Entry 3BTK (X-ray diffraction, 1.85 A resolution); this record covers chains E and I.

Chain E:
Molecule: Protein (TRYPSIN)
From: Bos taurus
Notes: EC 3.4.21.4
UniProt: P00760 (TRY1_BOVIN); the construct lacks a stretch of the UniProt sequence and is renumbered around it, so the offset changes along the chain: 16-34 = UniProt 21-39; 37-67 = UniProt 40-70; 69-125 = UniProt 71-127; 127-130 = UniProt 128-131; 5 more segments
Sequence (223 residues; each row starts with the number of its first residue; note: 10 numbers in that range are skipped by the numbering (no residue carries them; nothing is unmodelled there)):
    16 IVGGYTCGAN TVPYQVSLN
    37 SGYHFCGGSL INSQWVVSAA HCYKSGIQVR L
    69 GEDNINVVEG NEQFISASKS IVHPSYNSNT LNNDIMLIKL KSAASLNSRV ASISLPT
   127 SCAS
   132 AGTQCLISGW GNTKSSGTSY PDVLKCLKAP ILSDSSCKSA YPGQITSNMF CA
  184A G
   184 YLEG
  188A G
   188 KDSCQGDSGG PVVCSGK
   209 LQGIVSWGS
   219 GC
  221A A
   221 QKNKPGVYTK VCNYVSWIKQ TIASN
Disulfide bonds: Cys22-Cys157, Cys42-Cys58, Cys128-Cys232, Cys136-Cys201, Cys168-Cys182, Cys191-Cys220

Chain I:
Molecule: Protein (PANCREATIC trypsin inhibitor)
From: Bos taurus
UniProt: P00974 (BPT1_BOVIN); residues 501-558 here correspond to UniProt positions 1-58 (UniProt number = residue number - 500)
Sequence (58 residues; each row starts with the number of its first residue):
   501 RPDFCLEPPY TGPCKARIIR YFYNAKAGLC QTFVYGGCRA KRNNFKSAED CMRTCGGA
Unresolved in the structure: 501-502
Disulfide bonds: Cys505-Cys555, Cys514-Cys538, Cys530-Cys551

Interface between chain E and chain I:
Pairs across the interface (39; chain E residue first):
  Tyr39(E) - Arg517(I)
  Tyr39(E) - Ile518(I)
  Tyr39(E) - Ile519(I)  hydrogen bond (side chain-backbone)
  His40(E) - Arg517(I)  hydrogen bond (backbone-side chain)
  Phe41(E) - Ala516(I)
  Phe41(E) - Arg517(I)  hydrogen bond (backbone-backbone)
  Cys42(E) - Ala516(I)  hydrophobic
  His57(E) - Cys514(I)
  His57(E) - Lys515(I)
  His57(E) - Ala516(I)
  His57(E) - Gly536(I)
  His57(E) - Gly537(I)
  Asn97(E) - Arg539(I)  hydrogen bond (backbone-side chain)
  Leu99(E) - Cys514(I)  hydrophobic
  Leu99(E) - Cys538(I)  hydrophobic
  Leu99(E) - Arg539(I)
  Tyr151(E) - Arg517(I)
  Asp189(E) - Lys515(I)  salt bridge
  Ser190(E) - Lys515(I)  hydrogen bond (backbone-side chain)
  Cys191(E) - Lys515(I)
  Gln192(E) - Thr511(I)
  Gln192(E) - Gly512(I)
  Gln192(E) - Cys514(I)  hydrogen bond (side chain-backbone)
  Gln192(E) - Lys515(I)
  Gln192(E) - Ala516(I)
  Gly193(E) - Lys515(I)  hydrogen bond (backbone-backbone)
  Gly193(E) - Ala516(I)
  Gly193(E) - Arg517(I)
  Asp194(E) - Lys515(I)  hydrogen bond (backbone-backbone)
  Ser195(E) - Lys515(I)  hydrogen bond (backbone-backbone)
  Ser195(E) - Ala516(I)  hydrogen bond (side chain-backbone)
  Ser214(E) - Cys514(I)
  Ser214(E) - Lys515(I)  hydrogen bond (backbone-backbone)
  Trp215(E) - Pro513(I)
  Trp215(E) - Cys514(I)  hydrophobic
  Trp215(E) - Lys515(I)
  Gly216(E) - Pro513(I)  hydrogen bond (backbone-backbone)
  Gly216(E) - Lys515(I)
  Gly226(E) - Lys515(I)
Also at the interface, not in a pair above, chain E (24 interface residues in all): Lys60, Ser96, Thr98, Val213, Gly219
Also at the interface, not in a pair above, chain I (14 interface residues in all): Val534

Overview:
24 residues of chain E and 14 residues of chain I are in contact, with 12 hydrogen bonds and 1 salt bridge.
Among the polar pairs are Asp189(E)-Lys515(I), Tyr39(E)-Ile519(I) and His40(E)-Arg517(I).
Here chain E is Protein (TRYPSIN) and chain I is Protein (PANCREATIC trypsin inhibitor), both from Bos taurus.
Entry 3BTK (The crystal structures of the complexes between bovine beta-trypsin and ten P1 variants of bpti)
was determined by X-ray diffraction together with 3BTD, 3BTE, 3BTF, 3BTG, 3BTH, 3BTM and 3 further entries
from the same study.
